8Z9Y - chains A and F of the 6 polymer chains in the assembly; structure by electron microscopy, 2.50 A resolution.

Chain A:
Molecule: Protein TIC 214
Organism: Arabidopsis thaliana
Reference sequence: P56785 (TI214_ARATH); residues 1-1786 here = UniProt positions 1-1786
Sequence (1786 residues; each row starts with the number of its first residue):
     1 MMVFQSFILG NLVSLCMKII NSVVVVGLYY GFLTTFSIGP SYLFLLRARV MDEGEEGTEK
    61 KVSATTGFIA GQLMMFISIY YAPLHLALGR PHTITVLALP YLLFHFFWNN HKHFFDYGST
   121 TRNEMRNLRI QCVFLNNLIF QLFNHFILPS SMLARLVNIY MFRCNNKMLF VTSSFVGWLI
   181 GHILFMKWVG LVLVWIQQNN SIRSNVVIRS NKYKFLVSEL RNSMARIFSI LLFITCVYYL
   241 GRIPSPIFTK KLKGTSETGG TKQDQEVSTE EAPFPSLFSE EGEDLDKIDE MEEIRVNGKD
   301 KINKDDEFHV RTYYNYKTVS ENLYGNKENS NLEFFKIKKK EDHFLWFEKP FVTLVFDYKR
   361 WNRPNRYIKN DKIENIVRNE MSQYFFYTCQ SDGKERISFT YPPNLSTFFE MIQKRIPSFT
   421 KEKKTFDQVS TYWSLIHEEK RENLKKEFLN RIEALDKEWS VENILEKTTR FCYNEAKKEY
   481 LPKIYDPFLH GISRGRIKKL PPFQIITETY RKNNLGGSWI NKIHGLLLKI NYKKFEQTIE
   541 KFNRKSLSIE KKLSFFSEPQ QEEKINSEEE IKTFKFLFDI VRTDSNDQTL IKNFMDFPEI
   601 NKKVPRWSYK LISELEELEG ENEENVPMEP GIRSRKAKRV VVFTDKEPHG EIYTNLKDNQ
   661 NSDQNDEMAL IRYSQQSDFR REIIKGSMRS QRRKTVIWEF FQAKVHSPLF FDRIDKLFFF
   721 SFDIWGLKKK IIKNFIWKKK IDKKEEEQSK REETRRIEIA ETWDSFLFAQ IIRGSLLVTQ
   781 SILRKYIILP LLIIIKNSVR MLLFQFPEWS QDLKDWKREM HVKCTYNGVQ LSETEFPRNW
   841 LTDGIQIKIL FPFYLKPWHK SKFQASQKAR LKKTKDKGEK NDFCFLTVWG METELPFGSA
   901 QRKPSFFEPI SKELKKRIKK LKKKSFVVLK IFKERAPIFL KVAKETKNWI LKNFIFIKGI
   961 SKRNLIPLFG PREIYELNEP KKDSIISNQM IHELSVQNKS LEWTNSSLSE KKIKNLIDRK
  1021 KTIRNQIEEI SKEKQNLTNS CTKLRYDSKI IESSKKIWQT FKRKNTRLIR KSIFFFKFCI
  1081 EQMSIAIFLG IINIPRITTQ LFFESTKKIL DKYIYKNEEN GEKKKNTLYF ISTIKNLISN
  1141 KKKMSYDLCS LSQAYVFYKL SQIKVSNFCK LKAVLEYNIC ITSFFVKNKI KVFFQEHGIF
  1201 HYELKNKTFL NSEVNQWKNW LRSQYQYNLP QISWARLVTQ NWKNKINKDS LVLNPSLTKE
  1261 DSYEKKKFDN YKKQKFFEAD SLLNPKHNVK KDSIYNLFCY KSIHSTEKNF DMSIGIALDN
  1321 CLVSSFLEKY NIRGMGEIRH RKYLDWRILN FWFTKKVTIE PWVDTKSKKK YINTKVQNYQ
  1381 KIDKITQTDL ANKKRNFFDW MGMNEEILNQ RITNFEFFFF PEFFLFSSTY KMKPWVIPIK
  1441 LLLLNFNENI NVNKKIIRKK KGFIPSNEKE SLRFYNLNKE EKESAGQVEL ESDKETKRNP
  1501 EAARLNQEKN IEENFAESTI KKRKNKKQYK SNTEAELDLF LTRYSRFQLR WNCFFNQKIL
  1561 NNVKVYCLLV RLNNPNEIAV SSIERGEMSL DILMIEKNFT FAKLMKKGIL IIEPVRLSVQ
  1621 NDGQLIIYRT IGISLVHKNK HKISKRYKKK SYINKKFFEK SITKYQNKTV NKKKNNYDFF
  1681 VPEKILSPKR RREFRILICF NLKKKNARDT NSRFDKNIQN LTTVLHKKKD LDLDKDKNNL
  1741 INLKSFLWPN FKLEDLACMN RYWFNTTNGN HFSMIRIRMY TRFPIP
Unresolved in the structure: 1-14, 112-123, 197-215, 245-344, 501-517, 535-594, 644-665, 714-1124, 1203-1213, 1249-1278, 1306-1416, 1453-1532, 1553-1602, 1641-1675, 1702-1734

Chain F:
Molecule: Nucleusenvelope protein
Organism: Arabidopsis thaliana
Reference sequence: Q8VYY8 (Q8VYY8_ARATH); numbering as in UniProt (aligned over 1-274)
Sequence (274 residues; numbered 1 to 274; the number before each row is that of its first residue):
     1 MSFTQANCFR PSYYPARITR PNCISSVPIR SSVRFDHFPR TSFTLRATAA VSTQFSPLLD
    61 HRRRLPTGKS KQSSAVCLFG GKDKPDGSDE ISPWKAIEKA MGKKSVEDML REQIQKKDFY
   121 DTDSGGNMPP RGGGSGGGGG NGEERPEGSG GEDGGLAGIA DETLQVVLAT LGFIFLYTYI
   181 ITGEELVKLA RDYIRFLMGR PKTVRLTRAM DSWNGFLEKM SRQRVYDEYW LEKAIINTPT
   241 WYDSPEKYRR VIKAYVDSNS DEAYVESNSD EVSY
Unresolved in the structure: 1-157, 253-274

Interface between chain A and chain F:
Contacting residue pairs (19):
  Thr-407(A) with Leu-231(F)
  Met-411(A) with Leu-231(F), hydrophobic; Glu-232(F)
  Arg-415(A) with Tyr-229(F); Glu-232(F), salt bridge
  Arg-494(A) with Trp-241(F)
  Ile-497(A) with Trp-241(F)
  Trp-519(A) with Tyr-242(F), hydrophobic
  Asn-521(A) with Asp-243(F), hydrogen bond
  His-524(A) with Ile-236(F); Asp-243(F), salt bridge
  Lys-533(A) with Ile-252(F)
  Met-595(A) with Ala-234(F)
  Asp-596(A) with Tyr-226(F); Trp-230(F); Ala-234(F)
  Pro-598(A) with Tyr-226(F); Trp-230(F)
  Ile-600(A) with Trp-230(F), hydrophobic
Other interface residues (no listed pair), chain A (20 interface residues in all): Phe-351, Phe-408, Ile-484, Tyr-485, Leu-527, Leu-528, Lys-534
Other interface residues (no listed pair), chain F (15 interface residues in all): Phe-216, Lys-233, Ile-235, Tyr-248

Summary:
20 residues of chain A face 15 of chain F across their interface; the contacts include 1 hydrogen bond and 2
salt bridges. Polar pairs include Arg-415(A)/Glu-232(F), His-524(A)/Asp-243(F) and Asn-521(A)/Asp-243(F).
Chain A is Protein TIC 214 and chain F is Nucleusenvelope protein, both from Arabidopsis thaliana; the
structure, Cryo-EM Structure of the Arabidopsis thaliana TIC Complex, was determined by electron microscopy
(same publication as 8XKU and 8XKV).
